Entry 6G6T (X-ray diffraction, 1.12 A resolution); this record covers chain A.

Chain A:
Protein: Carbonic anhydrase 2
From: Homo sapiens
Notes: EC 4.2.1.1; fragment: human carbonic anhydrase II
UniProtKB: P00918 (CAH2_HUMAN); the author numbering skips numbers that UniProt does not, so the offset changes along the chain: 1-125 = UniProt 1-125; 127-261 = UniProt 126-260
Amino-acid sequence (260 residues; numbered 1 to 261; 1 number in that range is skipped by the numbering (no residue carries it; nothing is unmodelled there); the number before each row is that of its first residue):
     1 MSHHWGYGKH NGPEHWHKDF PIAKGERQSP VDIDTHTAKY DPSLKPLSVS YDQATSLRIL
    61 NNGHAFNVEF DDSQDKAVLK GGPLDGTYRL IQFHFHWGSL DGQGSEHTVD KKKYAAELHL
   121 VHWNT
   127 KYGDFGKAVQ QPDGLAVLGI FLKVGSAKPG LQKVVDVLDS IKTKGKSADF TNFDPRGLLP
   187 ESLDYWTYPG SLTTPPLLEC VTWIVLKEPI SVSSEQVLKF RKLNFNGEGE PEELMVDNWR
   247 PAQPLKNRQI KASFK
Not modelled in the structure: 1-3
Ion coordination: Zn2+: His-94, His-96, His-119 (together with ENN)
Small-molecule neighbours:
  - bicine (BCN): Lys-149, Lys-213, Glu-214, Pro-215
  - ENN (N-butyl-2,4-bis(chloranyl)-5-sulfamoyl-benzamide): Trp-5, Asn-62, His-64, Asn-67, Gln-92, His-94, His-96, Glu-106, His-119, Val-121, Phe-131, Leu-141, Val-143, Ser-197, Leu-198, Thr-199, Thr-200, Pro-201, Val-207, Trp-209
UniProt features mapped onto this chain:
  - active site: His-64 (Proton donor/acceptor)
  - binding site (Zn(2+)): His-94, His-96, His-119
  - binding site (substrate): Thr-199, Thr-200
  - site: Tyr-7 (Fine-tunes the proton-transfer properties of H-64), Asn-62 (Fine-tunes the proton-transfer properties of H-64), Asn-67 (Fine-tunes the proton-transfer properties of H-64), Gln-92 (Involved in the binding of some activators, including histamine and L-histidine)
  - modified residue: Ser-2 (N-acetylserine), Ser-166 (Phosphoserine), Ser-173 (Phosphoserine)

Summary:
Bound to chain A: bicine and compound ENN. The Zn2+ site is built by His-94, His-96 and His-119. From UniProt:
active-site residue His-64, 3 Zn2+-binding residues and substrate-binding residues Thr-199 and Thr-200.
Chain A is Carbonic anhydrase 2 (Homo sapiens); the structure, Crystal structure of human carbonic anhydrase
isozyme II with N-butyl-2,4-dichloro-5-sulfamoyl-benzamide, was determined by X-ray diffraction together with
6G5L, 6G5U and 6G7A from the same study.
